PDB entry 3QUL | X-ray diffraction, 2.00 A resolution | chains A and C of the 3 polymer chains in the assembly

== Chain A ==
Protein: H-2 class I histocompatibility antigen, D-B alpha chain
From: Mus musculus
UniProt: P01899 (HA11_MOUSE); residues 1-276 here correspond to UniProt positions 25-300 (UniProt number = residue number + 24)
Chain sequence (276 residues; numbered 1 to 276; the number before each row is that of its first residue):
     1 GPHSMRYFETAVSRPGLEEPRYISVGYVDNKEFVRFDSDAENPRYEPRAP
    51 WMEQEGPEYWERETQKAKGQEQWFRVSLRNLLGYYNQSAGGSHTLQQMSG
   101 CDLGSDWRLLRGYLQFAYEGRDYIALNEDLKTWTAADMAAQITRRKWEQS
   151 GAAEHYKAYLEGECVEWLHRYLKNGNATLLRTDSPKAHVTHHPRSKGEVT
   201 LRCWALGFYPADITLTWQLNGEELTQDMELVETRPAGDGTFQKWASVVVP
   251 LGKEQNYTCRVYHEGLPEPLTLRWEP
Unresolved in the structure: 177-179, 196-197, 219-220, 224-227, 276
Disulfide bonds: Cys101-Cys164, Cys203-Cys259

== Chain C ==
Protein: Pre-glycoprotein polyprotein GP complex
UniProt: P07399 (GLYC_LYCVW); residues 1-9 here correspond to UniProt positions 33-41 (UniProt number = residue number + 32)
Chain sequence (9 residues; numbered 1 to 9; the number before each row is that of its first residue):
     1 KAVSNFATM
Differences from the reference sequence: engineered mutation Ser4 (Tyr36 in P07399), Met9 (Cys41 in P07399)
UniProt features mapped onto this chain:
  - site: Lys1 (Important for GP-C-mediated membrane fusion)

== Interface between chain A and chain C ==
Pairs across the interface - 47 pairs, chain A then chain C:
  Tyr7(A) with Lys1(C), hydrogen bond (side chain-backbone); Ala2(C)
  Glu9(A) with Val3(C)
  Tyr45(A) with Ala2(C)
  Arg62(A) with Lys1(C)
  Glu63(A) with Lys1(C); Ala2(C), hydrogen bond (side chain-backbone)
  Lys66(A) with Lys1(C); Ser4(C)
  Gln70(A) with Val3(C), hydrogen bond (side chain-backbone); Ser4(C); Asn5(C), hydrogen bond (side chain-backbone)
  Trp73(A) with Asn5(C); Phe6(C), hydrogen bond (side chain-backbone); Ala7(C), hydrogen bond (side chain-backbone); Thr8(C); Met9(C), hydrophobic
  Val76(A) with Thr8(C)
  Ser77(A) with Thr8(C); Met9(C), hydrogen bond (side chain-backbone)
  Asn80(A) with Thr8(C); Met9(C), hydrogen bond (side chain-backbone)
  Leu81(A) with Met9(C), hydrophobic
  Tyr84(A) with Met9(C), hydrogen bond (side chain-backbone)
  Leu95(A) with Met9(C), hydrophobic
  Gln97(A) with Val3(C); Asn5(C), hydrogen bond
  Ser99(A) with Val3(C)
  Phe116(A) with Asn5(C); Met9(C), hydrophobic
  Tyr123(A) with Met9(C), hydrophobic
  Thr143(A) with Met9(C), hydrogen bond (side chain-backbone)
  Lys146(A) with Thr8(C), hydrogen bond (side chain-backbone); Met9(C), hydrogen bond (side chain-backbone)
  Trp147(A) with Ala7(C), hydrogen bond (side chain-backbone); Thr8(C), hydrogen bond (side chain-backbone); Met9(C), hydrophobic
  Ser150(A) with Ala7(C)
  His155(A) with Phe6(C)
  Tyr156(A) with Asn5(C); Phe6(C), hydrogen bond (side chain-backbone)
  Tyr159(A) with Lys1(C), hydrogen bond (side chain-backbone); Ala2(C); Val3(C)
  Glu163(A) with Lys1(C), salt bridge
  Trp167(A) with Lys1(C)
  Tyr171(A) with Lys1(C), hydrogen bond (side chain-backbone)
Also at the interface, not in a pair above, chain A (34 interface residues in all): Met5, Phe33, Tyr59, Phe74, Ile124, Ala152

== Overview ==
34 residues of chain A face 9 of chain C across their interface; the contacts include 18 hydrogen bonds and 1
salt bridge. Among the polar pairs are Glu163(A)-Lys1(C), Tyr7(A)-Lys1(C) and Glu63(A)-Ala2(C).
Here chain A is H-2 class I histocompatibility antigen, D-B alpha chain (Mus musculus) and chain C is
Pre-glycoprotein polyprotein GP complex. Entry 3QUL (Crystal structures of the murine class I major
histocompatibility complex H-2Db in complex with LCMV-derived gp33 ...) was determined by X-ray diffraction
(same publication as 3QUK).
